Entry 6PSS (electron microscopy, 3.50 A resolution); this record covers chains L and O of the 10 polymer chains in the assembly.

# Chain L
Protein: RNA polymerase sigma factor RpoD
Source organism: Escherichia coli
Reference sequence: Q0P6L9 (Q0P6L9_ECOLX); residues 1-613 here = UniProt positions 1-613
Chain sequence (616 residues; each row starts with the number of its first residue; numbers below 1 keep their minus sign (Ser-2 is residue -2)):
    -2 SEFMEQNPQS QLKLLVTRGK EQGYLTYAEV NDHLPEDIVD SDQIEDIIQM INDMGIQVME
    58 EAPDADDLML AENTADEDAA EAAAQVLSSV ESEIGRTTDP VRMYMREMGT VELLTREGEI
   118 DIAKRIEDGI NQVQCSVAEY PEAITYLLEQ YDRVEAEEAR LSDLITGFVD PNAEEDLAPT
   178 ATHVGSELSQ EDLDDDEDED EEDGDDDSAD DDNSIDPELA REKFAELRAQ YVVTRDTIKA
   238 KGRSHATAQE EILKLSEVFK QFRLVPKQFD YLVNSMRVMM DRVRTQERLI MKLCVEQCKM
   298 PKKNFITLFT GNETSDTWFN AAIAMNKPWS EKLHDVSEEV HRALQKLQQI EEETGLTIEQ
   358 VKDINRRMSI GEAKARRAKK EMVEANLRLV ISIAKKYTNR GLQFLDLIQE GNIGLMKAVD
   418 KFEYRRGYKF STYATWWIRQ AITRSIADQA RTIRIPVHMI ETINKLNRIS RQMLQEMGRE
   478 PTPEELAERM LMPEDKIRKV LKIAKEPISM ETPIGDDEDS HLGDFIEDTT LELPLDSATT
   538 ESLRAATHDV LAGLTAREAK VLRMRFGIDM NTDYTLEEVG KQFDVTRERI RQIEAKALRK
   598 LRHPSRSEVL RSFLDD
Not modelled in the structure: -2 to 6, 168-211, 237-241
Sequence notes: expression tag (-2 to 0)
Reported in the primary citation:
  - conformationally variable residues (side-chain flip): Trp433

# Chain O
Molecule: 85-nt DNA strand
Sequence (85 nucleotides; row label = number of the first residue in the row):
     1 GGCGGCGCTT ATTTGCACAA ATCCATTGAC AAAAGAAGGC TAAAAGGGCA TATACCTCGG
    61 CCTTTGAATT GTCCATATAG AACGC
Not modelled in the structure: 1-15, 59-85

# How chain L and chain O interact
Pairs across the interface - 30 pairs, chain L then chain O:
  Lys418(L) - DG48(O)  salt bridge to the phosphate
  Lys418(L) - DC49(O)  salt bridge to the phosphate
  Glu420(L) - DA50(O)  hydrogen bond to the base
  Arg423(L) - DA50(O)  base contact
  Tyr425(L) - DA50(O)  sugar contact
  Tyr425(L) - DT51(O)  base contact
  Lys426(L) - DT51(O)  base contact
  Thr429(L) - DT51(O)  phosphate contact
  Tyr430(L) - DC49(O)  hydrogen bond to the phosphate
  Tyr430(L) - DA50(O)  base contact
  Trp433(L) - DC49(O)  base contact
  Trp433(L) - DA50(O)  sugar contact
  Trp434(L) - DG48(O)  phosphate contact
  Gln437(L) - DG48(O)  base contact
  Gln437(L) - DC49(O)  hydrogen bond to the base
  Arg441(L) - DG47(O)  hydrogen bond to the base
  Arg441(L) - DG48(O)  hydrogen bond to the base
  Arg451(L) - DA45(O)  salt bridge to the phosphate
  Pro453(L) - DA44(O)  phosphate contact
  Pro453(L) - DA45(O)  phosphate contact
  His455(L) - DA43(O)  sugar contact
  His455(L) - DA44(O)  salt bridge to the phosphate
  Arg554(L) - DA25(O)  salt bridge to the phosphate
  Asp581(L) - DT26(O)  phosphate contact
  Val582(L) - DT26(O)  phosphate contact
  Thr583(L) - DT27(O)  base contact
  Glu585(L) - DT27(O)  base contact
  Arg586(L) - DC24(O)  salt bridge to the phosphate
  Arg586(L) - DT26(O)  base contact
  Gln589(L) - DT26(O)  base contact
Also at the interface, not in a pair above, chain O (14 interface residues in all): DG28, DG46

# Summary
The interface between chain L and chain O involves 21 residues on one side and 14 on the other; the contacts
include 5 hydrogen bonds and 6 salt bridges. Among the polar pairs are Glu420(L)-DA50(O), Gln437(L)-DC49(O)
and Arg441(L)-DG47(O). The paper reports conformational variability at Trp433(L).
Here chain L is RNA polymerase sigma factor RpoD (Escherichia coli) and chain O is an 85-nt DNA strand. Entry
6PSS (Escherichia coli RNA polymerase promoter unwinding intermediate (TRPi1.5a) with TraR and mutant rpsT P2
promoter) was determined by electron microscopy together with 6PSQ, 6PSR, 6PST, 6PSU, 6PSV and 6PSW from the
same study.
